PDB entry 9CQ7 | electron microscopy, 3.21 A resolution | chains D and H of the 4 polymer chains in the assembly

== Chain D ==
Name: G115 TCR delta chain
Source organism: Homo sapiens
Sequence (283 residues; numbered 1 to 283; the number before each row is that of its first residue):
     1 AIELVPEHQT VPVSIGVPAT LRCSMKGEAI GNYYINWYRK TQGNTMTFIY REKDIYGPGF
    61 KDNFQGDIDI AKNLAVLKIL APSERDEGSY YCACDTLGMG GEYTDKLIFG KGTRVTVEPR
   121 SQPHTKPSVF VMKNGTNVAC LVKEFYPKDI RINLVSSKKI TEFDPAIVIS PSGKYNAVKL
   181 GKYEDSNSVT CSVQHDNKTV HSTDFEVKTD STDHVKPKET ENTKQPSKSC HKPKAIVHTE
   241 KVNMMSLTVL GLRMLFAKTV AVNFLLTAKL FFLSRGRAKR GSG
Disordered / not traced: 207-283
Cystine bridges: Cys23-Cys92, Cys140-Cys191
Covalently attached groups: N-acetylglucosamine (NAG) linked to Asn197

== Chain H ==
Name: anti TCR variable delta 2 Fab heavy chain
Source organism: Mus musculus
Notes: antibody fragment or engineered binder
Sequence (224 residues; row label = number of the first residue in the row):
     1 QVQLQQPGAE LVKPGASVKL SCKASGYTFT NHWISWVKQR PGQGLEWIGN IFPGSSSPNY
    61 NEKFKSKATL TVDTSSSTAY MQLSSLTSDA SAVYYCTRWG NYGYYYAMDY WGQGTSVTVS
   121 SAKTTPPSVY PLAPGSAAQT NSMVTLGCLV KGYFPEPVTV TWNSGSLSSG VHTFPAVLQS
   181 DLYTLSSSVT VPSSTWPSET VTCNVAHPAS STKVDKKIVP RDCG
Disordered / not traced: 120-224
Cystine bridges: Cys22-Cys96

== How chain D and chain H interact ==
Contacting residue pairs - 22 pairs, chain D then chain H:
  Val5(D) - Tyr105(H)
  Pro6(D) - Tyr102(H)
  Glu7(D) - Asn101(H)
  Glu7(D) - Tyr102(H)
  His8(D) - Asn31(H)  hydrogen bond (side chain-backbone)
  His8(D) - Trp33(H)
  His8(D) - Phe52(H)
  His8(D) - Asn101(H)
  His8(D) - Tyr106(H)  hydrogen bond
  Gln9(D) - Tyr105(H)
  Gln9(D) - Tyr106(H)  hydrogen bond (backbone-side chain)
  Thr10(D) - Trp33(H)  hydrogen bond (backbone-side chain)
  Thr10(D) - Tyr106(H)  hydrogen bond (backbone-side chain)
  Val11(D) - Phe52(H)  hydrophobic
  Pro12(D) - Trp33(H)
  Pro12(D) - Phe52(H)  hydrophobic
  Pro12(D) - Ser55(H)
  Arg22(D) - Tyr102(H)
  Ser24(D) - Tyr102(H)
  Leu74(D) - Tyr102(H)
  Glu118(D) - Ser55(H)  hydrogen bond
  Glu118(D) - Ser56(H)  hydrogen bond (side chain-backbone)
Also at the interface, not in a pair above, chain H (11 interface residues in all): Gly54, Ser57

== Overview ==
The interface between chain D and chain H involves 12 residues on one side and 11 on the other; the contacts
include 7 hydrogen bonds. Polar pairs include His8(D)-Asn31(H), His8(D)-Tyr106(H) and Gln9(D)-Tyr106(H).
Here chain D is G115 TCR delta chain (Homo sapiens) and chain H is anti TCR variable delta 2 Fab heavy chain
(Mus musculus). Entry 9CQ7 (G115 TCR extracellular domain bound to Fab 1) was determined by electron
microscopy, deposited together with 9CQ4, 9CQ8 and 9CQL.
